Entry 4NUD (X-ray diffraction, 1.20 A resolution); this record covers chain A.

[Chain A]
Protein: Bromodomain-containing protein 4
Source organism: Homo sapiens
Notes: fragment: Bromo 1 domain, residues 44-168
UniProt: O60885 (BRD4_HUMAN); numbering as in UniProt (aligned over 44-168)
Sequence (127 residues; numbered 42 to 168; the number before each row is that of its first residue):
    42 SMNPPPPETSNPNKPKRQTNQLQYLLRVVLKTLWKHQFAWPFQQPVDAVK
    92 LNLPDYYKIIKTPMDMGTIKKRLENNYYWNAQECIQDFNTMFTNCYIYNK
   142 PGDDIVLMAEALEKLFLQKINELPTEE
Not modelled in the structure: 42-43, 167-168
Differences from the reference sequence: expression tag (42-43)
UniProt features mapped onto this chain:
  - site: N140 (Acetylated histone binding)
  - cross-link: K99 (Glycyl lysine isopeptide (Lys-Gly) (interchain with G-Cter in SUMO2))
  - natural variant: D145 (D145G: Found in a patient with a neurodevelopmental syndrome; uncertain significance)
  - mutagenesis: N140 (N140A: Abolishes binding to acetylated histones)
Residues lining bound ligands: NUD (4-[(E)-(2-amino-4-hydroxy-5-methylphenyl)diazenyl]-N-(pyridin-2-yl)benzenesulfonamide): W81, P82, F83, V87, L92, L94, Y97, C136, Y139, N140, I146
From the paper describing this entry:
  - binding site for NUD: P82, F83, V87, K91, L92, L94, Y97, Y139, N140, I146
  - specificity-determining residues: K91

[Overview]
Ligands of chain A: compound NUD. Curated annotation (UniProt) lists one mutagenesis site. The paper reports a
binding site for NUD at P82, F83 and V87 among others; the specificity determinant K91.
Chain A is Bromodomain-containing protein 4 (Homo sapiens); the structure, Crystal structure of the first
bromodomain of human BRD4 in complex with MS436 inhibitor, was determined by X-ray diffraction together with
4NUC and 4NUE from the same study.
